2NZF - chain A; structure by X-ray diffraction, 2.28 A resolution.

[Chain A]
Molecule: Beta-lactamase II
From: Bacillus cereus
Notes: EC 3.5.2.6
UniProtKB: P04190 (BLA2_BACCE); residues 7-227 here correspond to UniProt positions 37-257 (UniProt number = residue number + 30)
Chain sequence (221 residues; row label = number of the first residue in the row):
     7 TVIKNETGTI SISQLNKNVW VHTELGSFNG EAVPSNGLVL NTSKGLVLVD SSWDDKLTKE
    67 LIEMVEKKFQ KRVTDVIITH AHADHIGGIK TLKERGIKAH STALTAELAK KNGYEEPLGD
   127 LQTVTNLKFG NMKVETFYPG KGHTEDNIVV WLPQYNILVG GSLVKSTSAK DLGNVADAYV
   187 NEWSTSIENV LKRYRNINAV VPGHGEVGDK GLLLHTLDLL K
Not modelled in the structure: 33-38
Sequence notes: engineered mutation His91 (Arg121 in P04190), Ser168 (Cys198 in P04190)
Metal / ion sites: Zn2+: His86, His88, His149

[Summary]
His86, His88 and His149 coordinate Zn2+.
Chain A is Beta-lactamase II (Bacillus cereus); the structure, Structure of beta-lactamase II from Bacillus
cereus. R121H, C221S double mutant. Space group C2, was determined by X-ray diffraction (same publication as
2NZE, 2NXA and 2NYP).
